Entry 2CE3 (X-ray diffraction, 2.60 A resolution); this record covers chains A and I of the 14 polymer chains in the assembly.

# Chain A (and I)
Molecule: ATP-dependent clp protease proteolytic subunit 1
Source organism: Mycobacterium tuberculosis
Notes: EC 3.4.21.92; chain I of this document is another copy of the same molecule, construct and numbering; everything in this record applies to it too
Reference sequence: P0A526 (CLPP1_MYCTU); residue numbers follow UniProt; this construct covers 1-200
Amino-acid sequence (200 residues; row label = number of the first residue in the row):
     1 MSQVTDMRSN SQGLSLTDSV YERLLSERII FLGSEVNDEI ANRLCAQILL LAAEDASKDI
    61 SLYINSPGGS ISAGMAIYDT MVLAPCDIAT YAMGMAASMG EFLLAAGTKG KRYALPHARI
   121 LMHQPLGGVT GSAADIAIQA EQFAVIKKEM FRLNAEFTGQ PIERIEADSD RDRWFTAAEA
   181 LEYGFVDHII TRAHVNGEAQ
Not modelled in the structure: 1-14, 126-135, 192-200

# Interface between chain A and chain I
Pairs across the interface (5; chain A residue first):
  I136(A) - A140(I)  hydrophobic
  I136(A) - F143(I)  hydrophobic
  A140(A) - I136(I)  hydrophobic
  A140(A) - A140(I)  hydrophobic
  F143(A) - I136(I)  hydrophobic
Also at the interface, not in a pair above, chain A (4 interface residues in all): Q139
Also at the interface, not in a pair above, chain I (4 interface residues in all): Q139

# In short
The chain A/chain I interface involves 4 residues from each chain.
Chain A and chain I are both ATP-dependent clp protease proteolytic subunit 1 (Mycobacterium tuberculosis);
the structure, Crystal structure of the ATP-dependent clp protease proteolytic subunit 1 (CLPP1) from
mycobacterium tuberculosis, was determined by X-ray diffraction (same publication as 2C8T and 2CBY).
